Entry 9NHI (electron microscopy, 3.10 A resolution); this record covers chains E and F of the 8 polymer chains in the assembly.

# Chain E (and F)
Protein: AMC016 v4.2 gp41
From: Human immunodeficiency virus 1
Notes: chain F of this document is another copy of the same molecule, construct and numbering; everything in this record applies to it too
Sequence (153 residues; row label = number of the first residue in the row):
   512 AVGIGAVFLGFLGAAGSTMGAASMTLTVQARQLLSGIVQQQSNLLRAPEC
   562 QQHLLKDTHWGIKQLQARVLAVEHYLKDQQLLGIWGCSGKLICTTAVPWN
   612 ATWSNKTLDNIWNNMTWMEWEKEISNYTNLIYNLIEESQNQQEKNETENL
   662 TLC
Unresolved in the structure: 512-520, 547-570
Disulfide bonds: Cys598-Cys604
Glycans and other covalent adducts: N-acetylglucosamine (NAG) linked to Asn656
Ligand contacts: N-acetylglucosamine (NAG; 2-acetamido-2-deoxy-beta-D-glucopyranose): Gly524, Gly527, Ser528

# Chain E / chain F interface
Contacting residue pairs (32):
  Ile573(E) - Ile573(F)  hydrophobic
  Ile573(E) - Leu576(F)  hydrophobic
  Leu576(E) - Leu576(F)  hydrophobic
  Gln577(E) - Leu576(F)
  Val580(E) - Arg579(F)
  Val580(E) - Val580(F)  hydrophobic
  Leu581(E) - Arg579(F)
  Val583(E) - Val583(F)  hydrophobic
  Glu584(E) - Arg579(F)  salt bridge
  Leu587(E) - Leu545(F)
  Leu587(E) - Val583(F)  hydrophobic
  Leu587(E) - Leu587(F)  hydrophobic
  Lys588(E) - Leu545(F)
  Lys588(E) - Ser546(F)  hydrogen bond (side chain-backbone)
  Gln591(E) - Ala541(F)  hydrogen bond (side chain-backbone)
  Gln591(E) - Leu545(F)
  Gln591(E) - Tyr586(F)
  Leu592(E) - Arg542(F)
  Glu647(E) - Thr538(F)
  Glu647(E) - Arg542(F)  salt bridge
  Asn651(E) - Ser534(F)  hydrogen bond (side chain-backbone)
  Asn651(E) - Met535(F)  hydrogen bond (side chain-backbone)
  Asn651(E) - Leu537(F)
  Asn651(E) - Leu602(F)
  Gln652(E) - Met535(F)
  Glu654(E) - Lys601(F)
  Glu654(E) - Leu602(F)  hydrogen bond (side chain-backbone)
  Glu654(E) - Ile603(F)  hydrogen bond (side chain-backbone)
  Lys655(E) - Gly531(F)
  Lys655(E) - Met535(F)
  Lys655(E) - Ile603(F)
  Thr658(E) - Ile603(F)
Other interface residues (no listed pair), chain E (19 interface residues in all): Gly594, Ile595
Other interface residues (no listed pair), chain F (23 interface residues in all): Thr536, Gly572, Gly600, Thr605

# Summary
Chain E and chain F form an interface of 19 and 23 residues respectively, with 6 hydrogen bonds and 2 salt
bridges. Among the polar pairs are Glu584(E)-Arg579(F), Glu647(E)-Arg542(F) and Lys588(E)-Ser546(F). Bound to
chain E: N-acetylglucosamine. N-acetylglucosamine is covalently linked to Asn656(E).
Both chains are AMC016 v4.2 gp41 (Human immunodeficiency virus 1). Entry 9NHI (AMC016 v4.2 in complex with
Base-C pAb isolated from animal RQk18 at week 43) was determined by electron microscopy (same publication as
9NHH, 9NHJ, 9NHK, 9NHL, 9NHM, 9NHN, 9NHO and 9NI9).
